6JCQ - chains A and R; structure by electron microscopy, 3.30 A resolution.

Chain A:
Name: Capsid protein
Reference sequence: Q9WBP8 (Q9WBP8_9VIRU); numbering as in UniProt (aligned over 219-736)
Chain sequence (518 residues; row label = number of the first residue in the row):
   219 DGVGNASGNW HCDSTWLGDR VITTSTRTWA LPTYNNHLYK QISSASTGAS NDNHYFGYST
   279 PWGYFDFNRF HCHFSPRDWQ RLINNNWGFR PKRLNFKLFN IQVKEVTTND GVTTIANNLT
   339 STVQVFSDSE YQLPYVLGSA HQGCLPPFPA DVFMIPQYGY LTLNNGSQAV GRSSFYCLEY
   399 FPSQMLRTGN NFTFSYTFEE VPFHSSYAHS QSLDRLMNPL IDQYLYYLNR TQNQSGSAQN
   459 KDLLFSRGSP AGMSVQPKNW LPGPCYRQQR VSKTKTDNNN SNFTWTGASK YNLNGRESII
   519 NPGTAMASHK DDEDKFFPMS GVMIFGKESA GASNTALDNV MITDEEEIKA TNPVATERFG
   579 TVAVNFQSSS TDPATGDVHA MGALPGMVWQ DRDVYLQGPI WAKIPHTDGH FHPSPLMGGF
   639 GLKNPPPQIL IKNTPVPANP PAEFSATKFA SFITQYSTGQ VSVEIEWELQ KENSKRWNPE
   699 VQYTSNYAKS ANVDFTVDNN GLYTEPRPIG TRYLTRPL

Chain R:
Name: Dyslexia-associated protein KIAA0319-like protein
From: Homo sapiens
Reference sequence: Q8IZA0 (K319L_HUMAN); residues 407-497 here = UniProt positions 407-497
Chain sequence (91 residues; each row starts with the number of its first residue):
   407 PPIAIVSPQF QEISLPTTST VIDGSQSTDD DKIVQYHWEE LKGPLREEKI SEDTAILKLS
   467 KLVPGNYTFS LTVVDSDGAT NSTTANLTVN K
Curated features (UniProtKB/Swiss-Prot):
  - glycosylation (N-linked (GlcNAc...) asparagine): Asn472, Asn487
What the authors report for this chain:
  - post-translational modification sites: Asn472, Asn487, Asn492 (citing earlier work)

How chain A and chain R interact:
Pairs across the interface (25):
  Ala263(A) with Asp436(R)
  Gly266(A) with Thr434(R), hydrogen bond (backbone-side chain); Asp435(R)
  Ala267(A) with Thr434(R); Asp435(R), hydrogen bond (backbone-backbone)
  Ser268(A) with Gln432(R), hydrogen bond (side chain-backbone); Ser433(R); Thr434(R)
  Asn269(A) with Ser433(R); Lys438(R); Ile439(R); Tyr442(R)
  His272(A) with Asp435(R); Asp436(R); Asp437(R), hydrogen bond (side chain-backbone)
  Asn383(A) with Lys438(R)
  Gly384(A) with Lys438(R)
  Ser385(A) with Asp436(R), hydrogen bond (side chain-backbone); Asp437(R)
  Gln386(A) with Asp437(R), hydrogen bond
  Trp503(A) with Asp429(R); Ser431(R); Gln432(R)
  Thr504(A) with Val427(R); Asp429(R)
Other interface residues (no listed pair), chain A (15 interface residues in all): Asn271, Asn500, Gly513
Other interface residues (no listed pair), chain R (14 interface residues in all): Ser413, Ile462
Interface features reported in the paper:
  - pairs named by the authors: Gln386(A)-Asp437(R)
  - interface residues, chain A: Ala263(A), Gly266(A), Ala267(A), Ser268(A), Asn269(A), His272(A), Asn383(A), Gly384(A), Ser385(A), Gln386(A)
  - hot spots on chain A (mutagenesis) - N269A, W503A, T504A: decreased binding to Dyslexia-associated protein KIAA0319-like protein (chain R)
  - interface residues, chain R: Ser425(R), Val427(R), Asp429(R), Ser431(R), Gln432(R), Ser433(R), Thr434(R), Asp435(R), Asp436(R), Asp437(R), Lys438(R), Ile439(R), Tyr442(R)

In short:
15 residues of chain A and 14 residues of chain R are in contact; the contacts include 6 hydrogen bonds. Polar
pairs include Gly266(A)-Thr434(R), Ser268(A)-Gln432(R) and His272(A)-Asp437(R). The paper describes a contact
between Gln386(A) and Asp437(R). From the paper: N269A, W503A and T504A of chain A reduce binding to
Dyslexia-associated protein KIAA0319-like protein (chain R); interface residues Ala263(A), Gly266(A) and
Ser425(R) among others.
Chain A is Capsid protein and chain R is Dyslexia-associated protein KIAA0319-like protein (Homo sapiens); the
structure, AAV1 in complex with AAVR, was determined by electron microscopy together with 6JCR, 6JCS and 6JCT
from the same study.
